PDB entry 9H1G | electron microscopy, 3.07 A resolution | chains C and D of the 5 polymer chains in the assembly

Chain C (and D):
Protein: Phosphoprotein
From: Borna disease virus 1
Notes: chain D of this document is another copy of the same molecule, construct and numbering; everything in this record applies to it too
Reference sequence: P0C799 (PHOSP_BDVV); numbering as in UniProt (aligned over 1-201)
Chain sequence (217 residues; each row starts with the number of its first residue; numbers below 1 keep their minus sign (Met-15 is residue -15)):
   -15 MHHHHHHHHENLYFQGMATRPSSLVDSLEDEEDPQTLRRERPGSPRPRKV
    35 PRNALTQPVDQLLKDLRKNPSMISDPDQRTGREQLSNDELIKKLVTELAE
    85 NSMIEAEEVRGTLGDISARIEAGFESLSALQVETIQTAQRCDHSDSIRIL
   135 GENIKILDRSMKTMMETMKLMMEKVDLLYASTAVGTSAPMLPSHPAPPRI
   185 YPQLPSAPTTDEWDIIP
Not modelled in the structure: -15 to 117, 167-201
Sequence notes: initiating methionine (-15); expression tag (-14 to 0)

Chain C / chain D interface:
Contacting residue pairs (13):
  Arg124(C) - Ala122(D)  hydrogen bond (side chain-backbone)
  Arg124(C) - Cys125(D)  hydrogen bond (side chain-backbone)
  Arg124(C) - Asp126(D)  salt bridge
  Cys125(C) - Cys125(D)  hydrophobic
  His127(C) - Ile131(D)
  Leu141(C) - Leu141(D)  hydrophobic
  Leu141(C) - Met145(D)  hydrophobic
  Met145(C) - Met145(D)  hydrophobic
  Met148(C) - Met148(D)  hydrophobic
  Met148(C) - Met149(D)  hydrophobic
  Thr151(C) - Met152(D)
  Thr151(C) - Met156(D)
  Lys158(C) - Leu162(D)
Interface residues without a listed pair, chain C (11 interface residues in all): Leu134, Thr147, Met155
Interface residues without a listed pair, chain D (14 interface residues in all): Ile138, Met155, Val159

In short:
Chain C and chain D form an interface of 11 and 14 residues respectively; the contacts include 2 hydrogen
bonds and 1 salt bridge. Polar pairs include Arg124(C)-Asp126(D), Arg124(C)-Ala122(D) and Arg124(C)-Cys125(D).
Both chains are Phosphoprotein (Borna disease virus 1). Entry 9H1G (Structure of the borna disease virus 1
replication complex) was determined by electron microscopy.
